5I7J - chain A; structure by X-ray diffraction, 2.54 A resolution.

== Chain A ==
Name: BPI fold-containing family A member 1
Organism: Homo sapiens
UniProtKB: Q9NP55 (BPIA1_HUMAN); residues 19-256 here = UniProt positions 19-256
Chain sequence (240 residues; row label = number of the first residue in the row):
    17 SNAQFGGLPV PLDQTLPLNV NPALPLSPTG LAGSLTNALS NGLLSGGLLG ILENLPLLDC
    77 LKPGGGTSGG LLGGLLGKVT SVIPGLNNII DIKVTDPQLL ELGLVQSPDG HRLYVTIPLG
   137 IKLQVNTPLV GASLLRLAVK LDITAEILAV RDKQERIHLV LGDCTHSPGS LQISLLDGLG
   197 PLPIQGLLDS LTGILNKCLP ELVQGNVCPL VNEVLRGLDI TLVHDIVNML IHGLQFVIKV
Unresolved in the structure: 17-42, 79-89, 193-197, 255-256
Differences from the reference sequence: expression tag (17-18); engineered mutation Cys76 (Ile in Q9NP55), Cys214 (Val in Q9NP55)
Cystine bridges: Cys76-Cys214, Cys180-Cys224

== Overview ==
Chain A is BPI fold-containing family A member 1 (Homo sapiens); the structure, Crystal Structure of Human
SPLUNC1 Disulfide Mutant M3 (I76C, V214C), was determined by X-ray diffraction together with 5I7K from the
same study.
